PDB entry 6P8N | X-ray diffraction, 3.20 A resolution | chains H and L of the 3 polymer chains in the assembly

== Chain H ==
Molecule: P-p1f1 Heavy Chain
From: Mus musculus
Amino-acid sequence (226 residues; numbered 1 to 218 plus 8 insertion-coded residues; the number before each row is that of its first residue; a row labelled like 82A-82C holds insertion residues (82A, then the next letters in order)):
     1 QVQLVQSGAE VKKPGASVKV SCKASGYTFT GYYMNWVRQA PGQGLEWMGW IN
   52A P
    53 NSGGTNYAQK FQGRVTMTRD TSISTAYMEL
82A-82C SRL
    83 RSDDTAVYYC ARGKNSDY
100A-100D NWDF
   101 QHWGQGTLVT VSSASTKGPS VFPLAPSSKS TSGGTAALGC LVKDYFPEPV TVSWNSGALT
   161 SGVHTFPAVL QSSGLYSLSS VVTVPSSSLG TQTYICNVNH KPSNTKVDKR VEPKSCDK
Not modelled in the structure: 131-132, 216-218
Cystine bridges: Cys-22/Cys-92, Cys-140/Cys-196

== Chain L ==
Molecule: P-p1f1 Light Chain
From: Mus musculus
Amino-acid sequence (216 residues; each row starts with the number of its first residue; note: 7 numbers in that range are skipped by the numbering (no residue carries them; nothing is unmodelled there); a row labelled like 26A-26I holds insertion residues (26A, then the next letters in order)):
     1 DIVMSQSPSS LAVSVGEKVT MSCKSS
26A-26I QSLLYSSNQ
    30 KNYLAWYQQK PGQSPKLLIY WASTRESGVP DRFTGSGSGT DFTLTISSVK AEDLAVYYCQ
    90 QY
    96 EMFGGGTKLE IKRTVAAPSV FIFPPSDEQL KSGTASVVCL LNNFYPREAK VQWKVDNALQ
   156 SGNSQESVTE QDSKDSTYSL SSTLTLSKAD YEKHKVYACE VTHQGLSSPV TKSFNRGEC
Not modelled in the structure: 1, 26A-26I, 213-214
Cystine bridges: Cys-23/Cys-88, Cys-134/Cys-194

== Interface between chain H and chain L ==
Pairs across the interface (61):
  Val-37(H) / Phe-98(L)  hydrophobic
  Gln-39(H) / Gln-38(L)  hydrogen bond
  Gln-39(H) / Tyr-87(L)
  Leu-45(H) / Tyr-87(L)  hydrophobic
  Leu-45(H) / Phe-98(L)
  Trp-47(H) / Glu-96(L)
  Tyr-91(H) / Ser-43(L)
  Lys-96(H) / Glu-55(L)
  Tyr-100(H) / Tyr-32(L)
  Tyr-100(H) / Tyr-91(L)
  Trp-100B(H) / Tyr-36(L)  hydrogen bond (backbone-side chain)
  Trp-100B(H) / Gln-89(L)  hydrogen bond (backbone-side chain)
  Trp-100B(H) / Tyr-91(L)
  Trp-100B(H) / Glu-96(L)
  Asp-100C(H) / Ala-34(L)
  Asp-100C(H) / Tyr-36(L)
  Asp-100C(H) / Leu-46(L)
  Asp-100C(H) / Tyr-49(L)
  Phe-100D(H) / Tyr-36(L)  hydrogen bond (backbone-side chain)
  Phe-100D(H) / Leu-46(L)
  Phe-100D(H) / Gln-89(L)
  Phe-100D(H) / Phe-98(L)  hydrophobic
  Gln-101(H) / Glu-55(L)
  Trp-103(H) / Tyr-36(L)
  Trp-103(H) / Ser-43(L)
  Trp-103(H) / Pro-44(L)
  Gly-104(H) / Ser-43(L)
  Val-121(H) / Glu-123(L)
  Phe-122(H) / Ser-121(L)
  Phe-122(H) / Glu-123(L)
  Phe-122(H) / Gln-124(L)
  Pro-123(H) / Ser-121(L)
  Leu-124(H) / Phe-118(L)  hydrophobic
  Leu-124(H) / Val-133(L)  hydrophobic
  Ala-125(H) / Phe-118(L)
  Lys-129(H) / Phe-116(L)
  Lys-129(H) / Ile-117(L)
  Lys-129(H) / Phe-118(L)
  Ser-130(H) / Phe-116(L)
  Ala-137(H) / Phe-118(L)
  Leu-141(H) / Ser-131(L)
  Lys-143(H) / Ser-131(L)
  Lys-143(H) / Thr-180(L)
  His-164(H) / Asn-137(L)
  His-164(H) / Asn-138(L)  hydrogen bond
  His-164(H) / Asp-167(L)
  His-164(H) / Ser-174(L)  hydrogen bond
  Phe-166(H) / Leu-135(L)  hydrophobic
  Phe-166(H) / Ser-162(L)
  Phe-166(H) / Thr-164(L)
  Phe-166(H) / Ser-174(L)
  Phe-166(H) / Leu-175(L)
  Phe-166(H) / Ser-176(L)
  Pro-167(H) / Ser-162(L)
  Pro-167(H) / Val-163(L)
  Val-169(H) / Ser-162(L)
  Leu-170(H) / Gln-160(L)
  Gln-171(H) / Gln-160(L)
  Val-181(H) / Leu-135(L)  hydrophobic
  Thr-183(H) / Asn-137(L)
  Lys-209(H) / Glu-123(L)  salt bridge
Other interface residues (no listed pair), chain H (39 interface residues in all): Gly-44, Glu-46, Leu-138, Thr-165, Ala-168, Ser-172, Ser-177
Other interface residues (no listed pair), chain L (36 interface residues in all): Gln-42, Thr-178

== In short ==
39 residues of chain H face 36 of chain L across their interface; the contacts include 6 hydrogen bonds and 1
salt bridge. Polar pairs include Lys-209(H)/Glu-123(L), Gln-39(H)/Gln-38(L) and Phe-100D(H)/Tyr-36(L).
Chain H is P-p1f1 Heavy Chain and chain L is P-p1f1 Light Chain, both from Mus musculus; the structure,
Crystal Structure of Antibody P-p1f1 in Complex with eOD-GT8, was determined by X-ray diffraction, deposited
together with 6P8M.
